Entry 3CFH (X-ray diffraction, 1.75 A resolution); this record covers chains L and G of the 8 polymer chains in the assembly.

[Chain L]
Name: GFP-like photoswitchable fluorescent protein
Organism: Anemonia sulcata
Amino-acid sequence (62 residues; numbered 1 to 62; the number before each row is that of its first residue):
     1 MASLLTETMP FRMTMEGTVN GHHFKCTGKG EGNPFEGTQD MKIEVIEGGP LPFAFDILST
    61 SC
Unresolved in the structure: 1-4

[Chain G]
Name: GFP-like photoswitchable fluorescent protein
Organism: Anemonia sulcata
Amino-acid sequence (167 residues; row label = number of the first residue in the row):
    65 MSKTFIKYVS GIPDYFKQSF PEGFTWERTT TYEDGGFLTA HQDTSLDGDC LVYKVKILGN
   125 NFPADGPVMQ NKAGGWEPGC EILYEVDGVL CGQSLMALKC PGGRHLNCRL HTTYRSKKPA
   185 SALKMPEFHF EDHRIEVKEV QKGKHYEQYE AAVARYCDAA PSKLGHH
Differences from the reference sequence: engineered mutation Gly143 (Ser in 3CFH)
Modified / non-standard residues: Met65 ({(4Z)-4-(4-hydroxybenzylidene)-2-[3-(methylthio)propanimidoyl]-5-oxo-4,5-dihydro-1H-imidazol-1-yl}acetic acid; NRQ); Cys114 (s,s-(2-hydroxyethyl)thiocysteine; CME); Cys221 (s,s-(2-hydroxyethyl)thiocysteine; CME)

[Chain L / chain G interface]
Pairs across the interface (6; chain L residue first):
  Thr18(L) with His105(G); Lys120(G)
  Asn20(L) with Glu91(G); Arg179(G)
  Gly21(L) with Glu91(G)
  His23(L) with His105(G)

[In short]
The chain L/chain G interface involves 4 residues from each chain.
Here chain L is GFP-like photoswitchable fluorescent protein and chain G is GFP-like photoswitchable
fluorescent protein, both from Anemonia sulcata. Entry 3CFH (Photoswitchable red fluorescent protein psRFP,
off-state) was determined by X-ray diffraction.
